PDB entry 3QFQ | X-ray diffraction, 2.90 A resolution | chains B and W of the 5 polymer chains in the assembly

# Chain B
Protein: Large T antigen
Source organism: Merkel cell polyomavirus
Notes: fragment: Origin Binding Domain
UniProt: E2IPT4 (E2IPT4_9POLY); residues 308-433 here correspond to UniProt positions 230-355 (UniProt number = residue number - 78)
Chain sequence (135 residues; numbered 299 to 433; the number before each row is that of its first residue):
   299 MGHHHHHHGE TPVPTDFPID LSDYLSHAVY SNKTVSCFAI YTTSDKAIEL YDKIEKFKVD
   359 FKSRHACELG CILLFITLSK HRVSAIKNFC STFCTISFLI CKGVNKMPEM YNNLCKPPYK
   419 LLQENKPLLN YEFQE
Disordered / not traced: 299-308, 429-433
Sequence notes: expression tag (299-307)
Reported in the primary citation:
  - binding site for the 26-nt DNA strand: His325 to Val333, Lys378, Arg380, Ser382, Asn386, Asn403
  - mutagenesis - K331A: decreased binding to Site 1/2 oligo
  - mutagenesis - F391A (K4 990 nM): unchanged binding to protein-DNA affinity
  - self-association interface (contacts with another copy of this molecule); pairs are residue here / residue on that copy: Phe391-Phe391 (hydrophobic contact), Lys354
  - binding site for the 26-nt DNA strand (chain W): Lys378, Ser382, Asn386

# Chain W
Molecule: 26-nt DNA strand
Sequence (26 nucleotides; numbered 1 to 26; the number before each row is that of its first residue):
     1 GCAGAGGCTT GGGGCTCCTA GCCTCC

# Chain B / chain W interface
Residue-residue contacts (11; chain B residue first):
  Asn330(B) with DC22(W), hydrogen bond to the base
  Thr332(B) with DC22(W), hydrogen bond to the phosphate
  Lys378(B) with DG21(W), sugar contact; DC22(W), phosphate contact; DC23(W), salt bridge to the phosphate
  His379(B) with DG21(W), salt bridge to the phosphate
  Arg380(B) with DA20(W), hydrogen bond to the base; DG21(W), hydrogen bond to the phosphate
  Ala383(B) with DA20(W), sugar contact; DG21(W), phosphate contact
  Asn386(B) with DA20(W), phosphate contact
Also at the interface, not in a pair above, chain B (10 interface residues in all): Lys331, Phe355, Ser382

# Overview
Chain B and chain W form an interface of 10 and 4 residues respectively, with 4 hydrogen bonds and 2 salt
bridges. Polar contacts include Asn330(B)-DC22(W), Arg380(B)-DA20(W) and Thr332(B)-DC22(W). The paper reports
a binding site for the 26-nt DNA strand at His325(B), Lys378(B) and Arg380(B) among others; K331A of chain B
reduces binding to Site 1/2 oligo.
Here chain B is Large T antigen (Merkel cell polyomavirus) and chain W is a 26-nt DNA strand. Entry 3QFQ
(Asymmetric Assembly of Merkel Cell Polyomavirus Large T-antigen Origin Binding Domains at the Viral Origin)
was determined by X-ray diffraction.
